6F2S - chains J and I of the 22 polymer chains in the assembly; structure by electron microscopy, 3.30 A resolution.

# Chain J
Protein: Capsid protein
Source organism: Ageratum yellow vein virus
UniProtKB: W5RUR4 (W5RUR4_9GEMI); residues 63-257 here = UniProt positions 63-257
Amino-acid sequence (195 residues; each row starts with the number of its first residue):
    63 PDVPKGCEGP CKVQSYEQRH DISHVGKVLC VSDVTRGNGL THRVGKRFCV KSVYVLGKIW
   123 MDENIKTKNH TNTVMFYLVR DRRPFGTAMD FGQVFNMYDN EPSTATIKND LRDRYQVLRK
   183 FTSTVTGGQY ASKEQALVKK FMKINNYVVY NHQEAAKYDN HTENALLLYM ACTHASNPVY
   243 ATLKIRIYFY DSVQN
What the authors report for this chain:
  - binding site for ssDNA loop: Ser114, Tyr116, Arg142, Arg144, Arg174, Phe203, Arg248, Tyr250

# Chain I
Protein: coat protein subunit I
Source organism: Ageratum yellow vein virus
UniProtKB: W5RUR4 (W5RUR4_9GEMI); residues 55-257 here = UniProt positions 55-257
Amino-acid sequence (203 residues; row label = number of the first residue in the row):
    55 RLYRMYRTPD VPKGCEGPCK VQSYEQRHDI SHVGKVLCVS DVTRGNGLTH RVGKRFCVKS
   115 VYVLGKIWMD ENIKTKNHTN TVMFYLVRDR RPFGTAMDFG QVFNMYDNEP STATIKNDLR
   175 DRYQVLRKFT STVTGGQYAS KEQALVKKFM KINNYVVYNH QEAAKYDNHT ENALLLYMAC
   235 THASNPVYAT LKIRIYFYDS VQN
What the authors report for this chain:
  - conformationally variable residues (order/disorder transition): Arg55 to Pro63

# Chain J / chain I interface
Residue-residue contacts - 41 pairs, chain J then chain I:
  Asn131(J) - Lys128(I)  hydrogen bond (backbone-side chain)
  Asn131(J) - Gly190(I)  hydrogen bond (side chain-backbone)
  Asn131(J) - Gln191(I)  hydrogen bond (side chain-backbone)
  Asn131(J) - Tyr192(I)
  His132(J) - Lys128(I)
  His132(J) - Glu196(I)
  Thr133(J) - Ser194(I)
  Thr133(J) - Lys195(I)
  Thr133(J) - Glu196(I)
  Thr133(J) - Gln197(I)
  Asn134(J) - Gln197(I)
  Thr135(J) - Leu199(I)
  Met137(J) - Leu199(I)  hydrophobic
  Asn158(J) - Glu79(I)  hydrogen bond
  Asn158(J) - Lys246(I)  hydrogen bond (backbone-side chain)
  Asn158(J) - Arg248(I)
  Met159(J) - Glu79(I)
  Tyr160(J) - Glu79(I)  hydrogen bond (backbone-side chain)
  Tyr160(J) - Gln80(I)
  Tyr160(J) - Arg81(I)
  Glu163(J) - Lys120(I)  salt bridge
  Ser165(J) - Leu118(I)
  Ser165(J) - Gly119(I)
  Ser165(J) - Lys120(I)
  Thr166(J) - Leu118(I)
  Thr166(J) - Gly119(I)
  Thr166(J) - Thr244(I)
  Thr166(J) - Lys246(I)  hydrogen bond (backbone-side chain)
  Thr168(J) - Lys246(I)  hydrogen bond
  Thr168(J) - Arg248(I)  hydrogen bond
  Arg174(J) - Val75(I)
  Arg174(J) - Arg248(I)
  Lys182(J) - Tyr116(I)
  Lys182(J) - Leu118(I)
  Gly190(J) - Tyr192(I)
  Gln191(J) - Tyr192(I)  hydrogen bond (backbone-backbone)
  Tyr192(J) - Tyr192(I)  hydrophobic
  Thr235(J) - Lys120(I)
  Thr235(J) - Gln197(I)
  His236(J) - Glu196(I)  salt bridge
  His236(J) - Gln197(I)
Also at the interface, not in a pair above, chain J (24 interface residues in all): Ala167, Asn171, Thr184, Ala193
Also at the interface, not in a pair above, chain I (23 interface residues in all): Ala193, Lys201, Leu245

# In short
Chain J and chain I form an interface of 24 and 23 residues respectively; the contacts include 10 hydrogen
bonds and 2 salt bridges. Polar contacts include Glu163(J)-Lys120(I), His236(J)-Glu196(I) and
Asn131(J)-Lys128(I). From the paper: a binding site for ssDNA loop at Ser114(J), Tyr116(J) and Arg142(J) among
others; conformational variability at Arg55(I).
Here chain J is Capsid protein and chain I is coat protein subunit I, both from Ageratum yellow vein virus.
Entry 6F2S (CryoEM structure of Ageratum Yellow Vein virus (AYVV)) was determined by electron microscopy.
